6AWC - chains A and H of the 27 polymer chains in the assembly; structure by electron microscopy, 7.90 A resolution (low resolution: residue-level contacts below are approximate; hydrogen-bond / salt-bridge calls are withheld).

[Chain A]
Molecule: 16S rRNA
Source organism: Escherichia coli
Sequence (1539 nucleotides; numbered 2 to 1540; the number before each row is that of its first residue):
     2 AAUUGAAGAGUUUGAUCAUGGCUCAGAUUGAACGCUGGCGGCAGGCCUAA
    52 CACAUGCAAGUCGAACGGUAACAGGAAGAAGCUUGCUUCUUUGCUGACGA
   102 GUGGCGGACGGGUGAGUAAUGUCUGGGAAACUGCCUGAUGGAGGGGGAUA
   152 ACUACUGGAAACGGUAGCUAAUACCGCAUAACGUCGCAAGACCAAAGAGG
   202 GGGACCUUCGGGCCUCUUGCCAUCGGAUGUGCCCAGAUGGGAUUAGCUAG
   252 UAGGUGGGGUAACGGCUCACCUAGGCGACGAUCCCUAGCUGGUCUGAGAG
   302 GAUGACCAGCCACACUGGAACUGAGACACGGUCCAGACUCCUACGGGAGG
   352 CAGCAGUGGGGAAUAUUGCACAAUGGGCGCAAGCCUGAUGCAGCCAUGCC
   402 GCGUGUAUGAAGAAGGCCUUCGGGUUGUAAAGUACUUUCAGCGGGGAGGA
   452 AGGGAGUAAAGUUAAUACCUUUGCUCAUUGACGUUACCCGCAGAAGAAGC
   502 ACCGGCUAACUCCGUGCCAGCAGCCGCGGUAAUACGGAGGGUGCAAGCGU
   552 UAAUCGGAAUUACUGGGCGUAAAGCGCACGCAGGCGGUUUGUUAAGUCAG
   602 AUGUGAAAUCCCCGGGCUCAACCUGGGAACUGCAUCUGAUACUGGCAAGC
   652 UUGAGUCUCGUAGAGGGGGGUAGAAUUCCAGGUGUAGCGGUGAAAUGCGU
   702 AGAGAUCUGGAGGAAUACCGGUGGCGAAGGCGGCCCCCUGGACGAAGACU
   752 GACGCUCAGGUGCGAAAGCGUGGGGAGCAAACAGGAUUAGAUACCCUGGU
   802 AGUCCACGCCGUAAACGAUGUCGACUUGGAGGUUGUGCCCUUGAGGCGUG
   852 GCUUCCGGAGCUAACGCGUUAAGUCGACCGCCUGGGGAGUACGGCCGCAA
   902 GGUUAAAACUCAAAUGAAUUGACGGGGGCCCGCACAAGCGGUGGAGCAUG
   952 UGGUUUAAUUCGAUGCAACGCGAAGAACCUUACCUGGUCUUGACAUCCAC
  1002 GGAAGUUUUCAGAGAUGAGAAUGUGCCUUCGGGAACCGUGAGACAGGUGC
  1052 UGCAUGGCUGUCGUCAGCUCGUGUUGUGAAAUGUUGGGUUAAGUCCCGCA
  1102 ACGAGCGCAACCCUUAUCCUUUGUUGCCAGCGGUCCGGCCGGGAACUCAA
  1152 AGGAGACUGCCAGUGAUAAACUGGAGGAAGGUGGGGAUGACGUCAAGUCA
  1202 UCAUGGCCCUUACGACCAGGGCUACACACGUGCUACAAUGGCGCAUACAA
  1252 AGAGAAGCGACCUCGCGAGAGCAAGCGGACCUCAUAAAGUGCGUCGUAGU
  1302 CCGGAUUGGAGUCUGCAACUCGACUCCAUGAAGUCGGAAUCGCUAGUAAU
  1352 CGUGGAUCAGAAUGCCACGGUGAAUACGUUCCCGGGCCUUGUACACACCG
  1402 CCCGUCACACCAUGGGAGUGGGUUGCAAAAGAAGUAGGUAGCUUAACCUU
  1452 CGGGAGGGCGCUUACCACUUUGUGAUUCAUGACUGGGGUGAAGUCGUAAC
  1502 AAGGUAACCGUAGGGGAACCUGCGGUUGGAUCACCUCCU
Unresolved in the structure: 1400-1495

[Chain H]
Protein: 30S ribosomal protein S5
Source organism: Escherichia coli
UniProt: P0A7W3 (RS5_ECO57); residues 9-165 here correspond to UniProt positions 10-166 (UniProt number = residue number + 1)
Amino-acid sequence (157 residues; row label = number of the first residue in the row):
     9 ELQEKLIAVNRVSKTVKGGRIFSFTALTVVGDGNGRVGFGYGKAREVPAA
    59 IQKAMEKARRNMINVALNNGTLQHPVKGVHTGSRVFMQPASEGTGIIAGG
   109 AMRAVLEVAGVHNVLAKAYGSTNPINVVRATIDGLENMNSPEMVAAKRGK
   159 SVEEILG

[Chain A / chain H interface]
Pairs across the interface (48; chain A residue first):
  U5(A) with Glu100(H)
  G6(A) with Ala98(H); Leu123(H)
  A7(A) with Phe94(H); Gln96(H); Ile105(H); Leu123(H); Ala124(H); Lys125(H); Tyr127(H)
  A8(A) with Ala106(H); Gly107(H); Gly108(H); Arg111(H); Lys125(H)
  G9(A) with Gly108(H); Ala126(H)
  A10(A) with Thr130(H); Pro132(H)
  G15(A) with Ser21(H); Thr23(H)
  A16(A) with Val20(H); Ser21(H)
  U17(A) with Arg19(H); Val20(H)
  C18(A) with Asn131(H)
  A19(A) with Ser129(H); Asn131(H); Asn134(H)
  G558(A) with Lys125(H)
  A559(A) with Lys125(H)
  A560(A) with Tyr127(H)
  A864(A) with Thr89(H); Gly90(H)
  G922(A) with Lys25(H)
  A923(A) with Lys25(H)
  U1070(A) with Lys22(H); Arg53(H)
  C1071(A) with Arg53(H)
  U1073(A) with Lys61(H)
  G1074(A) with Lys65(H); Arg68(H)
  G1079(A) with Arg137(H)
  A1080(A) with Ser21(H); Lys51(H)
  A1081(A) with Ser21(H); Lys22(H)
  C1397(A) with Arg28(H)
Also at the interface, not in a pair above, chain A (32 interface residues in all): G11, U20, A298, U921, G1072, U1078, A1398
Also at the interface, not in a pair above, chain H (44 interface residues in all): Asn18, Val24, Tyr49, Ala52, Glu64, His88, Ser99, Thr102, Gly128, Ile133

[Summary]
32 residues of chain A and 44 residues of chain H are in contact.
Here chain A is 16S rRNA and chain H is 30S ribosomal protein S5, both from Escherichia coli. Entry 6AWC
(Structure of 30S ribosomal subunit and RNA polymerase complex in rotated state) was determined by electron
microscopy together with 6AWB and 6AWD from the same study.
